PDB entry 5JM1 | X-ray diffraction, 1.95 A resolution | chains A and B of the 4 polymer chains in the assembly

[Chain A]
Molecule: Agglutinin alpha chain
Organism: Artocarpus integer
UniProt: P18670 (LECA_ARTIN); residues 1-133 here = UniProt positions 1-133
Chain sequence (133 residues; each row starts with the number of its first residue):
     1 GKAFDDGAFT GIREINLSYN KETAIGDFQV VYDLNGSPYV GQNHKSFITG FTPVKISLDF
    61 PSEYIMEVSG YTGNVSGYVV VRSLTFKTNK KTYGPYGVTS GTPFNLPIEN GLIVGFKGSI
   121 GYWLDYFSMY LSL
UniProt features mapped onto this chain:
  - region: Val-68 to Asn-89 (IgA-binding)
  - glycosylation (N-linked (GlcNAc...) asparagine): Asn-43, Asn-74
  - natural variant: Lys-45 (K45L; K45T), Met-66 (M66D; M66V)
What the authors report for this chain:
  - binding site for alpha-D-galactopyranose: Gly-1, Phe-47, Tyr-78, Tyr-122, Trp-123, Asp-125
  - binding site for beta-D-galactopyranose: Tyr-122

[Chain B]
Molecule: Agglutinin beta-3 chain
Organism: Artocarpus integer
UniProt: P18673 (LECB3_ARTIN); residues 2-20 here = UniProt positions 2-20
Chain sequence (19 residues; each row starts with the number of its first residue):
     2 EQSGISQTVI VGPWGAKVS
Disordered / not traced: 2-3, 19-20

[Chain A / chain B interface]
Residue-residue contacts (27; chain A residue first):
  Ala-8(A) / Thr-9(B)
  Thr-72(A) / Gly-16(B)
  Val-79(A) / Gly-16(B)
  Val-79(A) / Ala-17(B)
  Val-81(A) / Trp-15(B)
  Phe-104(A) / Trp-15(B)
  Leu-106(A) / Val-12(B)  hydrophobic
  Asp-125(A) / Gly-16(B)
  Asp-125(A) / Ala-17(B)  hydrogen bond (backbone-backbone)
  Tyr-126(A) / Trp-15(B)
  Tyr-126(A) / Gly-16(B)
  Tyr-126(A) / Ala-17(B)
  Phe-127(A) / Pro-14(B)
  Phe-127(A) / Trp-15(B)  hydrogen bond (backbone-backbone)
  Ser-128(A) / Ile-11(B)
  Ser-128(A) / Val-12(B)
  Ser-128(A) / Gly-13(B)
  Ser-128(A) / Pro-14(B)
  Met-129(A) / Ile-11(B)
  Met-129(A) / Val-12(B)  hydrogen bond (backbone-backbone)
  Met-129(A) / Trp-15(B)  hydrophobic
  Tyr-130(A) / Thr-9(B)
  Tyr-130(A) / Val-10(B)
  Tyr-130(A) / Ile-11(B)  hydrophobic
  Leu-131(A) / Thr-9(B)
  Leu-131(A) / Val-10(B)  hydrogen bond (backbone-backbone)
  Leu-131(A) / Val-12(B)  hydrophobic
Also at the interface, not in a pair above, chain A (15 interface residues in all): Val-114, Lys-117

[In short]
15 residues of chain A face 9 of chain B across their interface; the contacts include 4 hydrogen bonds.
Main-chain hydrogen bonds include Asp-125(A)/Ala-17(B), Phe-127(A)/Trp-15(B) and Met-129(A)/Val-12(B). From
the paper: a binding site for alpha-D-galactopyranose at Gly-1(A), Phe-47(A) and Tyr-78(A) among others; a
binding site for beta-D-galactopyranose at Tyr-122(A).
Here chain A is Agglutinin alpha chain and chain B is Agglutinin beta-3 chain, both from Artocarpus integer.
Entry 5JM1 (Structure of tetrameric jacalin complexed with a trisaccharide, Gal alpha-(1,3) Gal beta-(1,4)
Gal) was determined by X-ray diffraction together with 5J51 from the same study.
